Entry 8VYU (electron microscopy, 4.07 A resolution (low resolution: residue-level contacts below are approximate; hydrogen-bond / salt-bridge calls are withheld)); this record covers chains A and B of the 3 polymer chains in the assembly.

== Chain A ==
Name: Serine/threonine-protein kinase B-raf
Source organism: Homo sapiens
Notes: EC 2.7.11.1
Reference sequence: P15056 (BRAF_HUMAN); residue numbers follow UniProt; this construct covers 1-766
Chain sequence (767 residues; numbered 0 to 766; the number before each row is that of its first residue; numbering starts at 0):
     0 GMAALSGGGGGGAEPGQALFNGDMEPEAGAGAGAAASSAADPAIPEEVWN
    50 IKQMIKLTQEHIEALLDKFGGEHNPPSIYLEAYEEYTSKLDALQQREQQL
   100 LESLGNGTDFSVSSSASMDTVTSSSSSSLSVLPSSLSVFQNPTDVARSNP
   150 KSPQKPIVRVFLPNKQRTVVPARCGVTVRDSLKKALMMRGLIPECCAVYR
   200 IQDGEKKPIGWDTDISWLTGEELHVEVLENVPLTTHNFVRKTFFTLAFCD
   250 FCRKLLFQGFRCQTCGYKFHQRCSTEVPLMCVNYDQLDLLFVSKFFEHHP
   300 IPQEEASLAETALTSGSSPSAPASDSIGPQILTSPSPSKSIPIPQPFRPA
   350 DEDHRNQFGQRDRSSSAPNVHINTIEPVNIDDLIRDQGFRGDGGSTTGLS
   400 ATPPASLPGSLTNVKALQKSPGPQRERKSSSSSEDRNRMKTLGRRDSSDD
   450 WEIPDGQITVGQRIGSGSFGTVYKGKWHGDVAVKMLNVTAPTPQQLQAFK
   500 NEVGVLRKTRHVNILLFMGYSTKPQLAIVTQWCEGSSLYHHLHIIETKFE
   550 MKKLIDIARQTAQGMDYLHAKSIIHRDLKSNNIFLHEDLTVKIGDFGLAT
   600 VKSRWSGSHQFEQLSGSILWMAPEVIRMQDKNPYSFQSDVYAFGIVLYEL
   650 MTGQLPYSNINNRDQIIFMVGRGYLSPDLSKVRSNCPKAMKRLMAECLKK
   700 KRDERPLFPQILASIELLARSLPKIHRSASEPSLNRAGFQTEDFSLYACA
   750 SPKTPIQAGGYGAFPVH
Not modelled in the structure: 0-234, 281-359, 371-447, 602-634, 653-677, 739-766
Differences from the reference sequence: expression tag (0); conflict Lys551 (Ile in P15056)
Modified positions: Ser365 (phosphoserine; SEP); Ser729 (phosphoserine; SEP)
Swiss-Prot annotation at these positions:
  - zinc finger: Thr234 to Cys280 (Phorbol-ester/DAG-type)
  - active site: Asp576 (Proton acceptor)
  - binding site (Zn(2+)): His235, Cys248, Cys251, Cys261, Cys264, His269, Cys272, Cys280
  - binding site (ATP): Ile463 to Val471, Lys483
  - site (Breakpoint for translocation to form KIAA1549-BRAF fusion protein): Asp380, Asp381, Met438, Lys439
  - modified residue: Ala2 (N-acetylalanine), Ser151 (Phosphoserine), Ser333 (Phosphoserine), Ser365 (Phosphoserine), Thr373 (Phosphothreonine), Thr396 (Phosphothreonine), Ser399 (Phosphoserine), Thr401 (Phosphothreonine), Ser446 (Phosphoserine), Ser447 (Phosphoserine), Arg671 (Omega-N-methylarginine), Ser729 (Phosphoserine), Ser750 (Phosphoserine), Thr753 (Phosphothreonine)
  - cross-link: Lys578 (Glycyl lysine isopeptide (Lys-Gly) (interchain with G-Cter in ubiquitin))
  - natural variant: Thr241 (T241M: In NS7; T241P: In CFC1 and LPRD3; T241R: In NS7), Thr244 (T244P: In CFC1), Leu245 (L245F: In CFC1), Ala246 (A246P: In CFC1), Gln257 (Q257R: In CFC1), Gln262 (Q262K: In CFC1), Glu275 (E275K: In CFC1), Arg462 (R462I: In CRC), Ile463 (I463S: In CRC), Gly464 (G464E: In CRC; G464V: In a colorectal cancer cell line), Gly466 (G466A: In melanoma; G466E: In melanoma; G466V: In LNCR), Ser467 (S467A: In CFC1), 19 further natural variant entries in UniProt
  - mutagenesis: Met53 (M53D: Reduces interaction with KSR1 and MAP2K1 and thus phosphorylation of MAP2K1), Lys88 (K88E: Reduces interaction with KSR1 and MAP2K1 and thus phosphorylation of MAP2K1), Lys483 (K483S: Reduces kinase activity with MAP2K1), Arg509 (R509H: Loss of MAP2K1-mediated-BRAF-KSR1 dimerization), Lys578 (K578R: Blocks EGF-induced ubiquitination and ERK activation), Ile666 (I666R: No effect on MAP2K1-mediated-BRAF-KSR1 dimerization, however loss of BRAF-mediated phosphorylation of MAP2K1), Arg671 (R671K: Increased kinase activity and stability in response to EGF treatment)
Small-molecule neighbours: A1AEN ((3S)-N-{3-[5-(2-cyclopropylpyrimidin-5-yl)-1H-pyrrolo[2,3-b]pyridine-3-carbonyl]-2,4-difluorophenyl}-3-fluoropyrrolidine-1-sulfonamide): Ile463, Val471, Ala481, Lys483, Leu514, Phe516, Ile527, Val528, Thr529, Gln530, Trp531, Cys532, Gly534, Ser535, Ser536, His539, Phe583, Gly593, Asp594, Phe595, Gly596

== Chain B ==
Name: 14-3-3 protein zeta/delta
Source organism: Homo sapiens
Reference sequence: P63104 (1433Z_HUMAN); numbering as in UniProt (aligned over 1-245)
Chain sequence (245 residues; each row starts with the number of its first residue):
     1 MDKNELVQKAKLAEQAERYDDMAACMKSVTEQGAELSNEERNLLSVAYKN
    51 VVGARRSSWRVVSSIEQKTEGAEKKQQMAREYREKIETELRDICNDVLSL
   101 LEKFLIPNASQAESKVFYLKMKGDYYRYLAEVAAGDDKKGIVDQSQQAYQ
   151 EAFEISKKEMQPTHPIRLGLALNFSVFYYEILNSPEKACSLAKTAFDEAI
   201 AELDTLSEESYKDSTLIMQLLRDNLTLWTSDTQGDEAEAGEGGEN
Not modelled in the structure: 71-72, 231-245

== Interface between chain A and chain B ==
Residue-residue contacts (31; chain A residue first):
  Arg239(A) - Glu14(B)
  Arg239(A) - Gln15(B)
  Arg239(A) - Glu17(B)
  Lys687(A) - Asp223(B)
  Lys723(A) - Ser57(B)
  Lys723(A) - Arg60(B)
  Arg726(A) - Arg56(B)
  Arg726(A) - Arg127(B)
  Arg726(A) - Glu180(B)
  Ser727(A) - Val176(B)
  Ser727(A) - Tyr179(B)
  Ser727(A) - Glu180(B)
  Ser727(A) - Asn224(B)
  Ser727(A) - Trp228(B)
  Ala728(A) - Leu220(B)
  Ala728(A) - Asn224(B)
  Ser729(A) - Arg56(B)
  Ser729(A) - Arg127(B)
  Ser729(A) - Tyr128(B)
  Ser729(A) - Leu172(B)
  Ser729(A) - Asn173(B)
  Ser729(A) - Leu220(B)
  Glu730(A) - Lys49(B)
  Glu730(A) - Leu172(B)
  Glu730(A) - Ile217(B)
  Pro731(A) - Leu216(B)
  Pro731(A) - Leu220(B)
  Ser732(A) - Leu216(B)
  Arg735(A) - Asn42(B)
  Arg735(A) - Leu43(B)
  Arg735(A) - Val46(B)
Interface residues without a listed pair, chain A (13 interface residues in all): Asn684, Leu733
Interface residues without a listed pair, chain B (27 interface residues in all): Lys120, Gly169, Asp213, Leu227

== In short ==
13 residues of chain A face 27 of chain B across their interface. Ligands of chain A: compound A1AEN. Curated
annotation (UniProt) lists active-site residue Asp576(A), 8 Zn2+-binding residues, 10 ATP-binding residues and
7 mutagenesis sites on chain A.
Chain A is Serine/threonine-protein kinase B-raf and chain B is 14-3-3 protein zeta/delta, both from Homo
sapiens; the structure, Cryo-EM Structure of the BRAF WT monomer bound to PLX8394, was determined by electron
microscopy, deposited together with 8VYO, 8VYP, 8VYQ, 8VYR and 8VYS.
